Entry 8TDL (electron microscopy, 3.60 A resolution); this record covers chains A and B of the 7 polymer chains in the assembly.

[Chain A (and B)]
Name: Mechanosensitive ion channel protein 10
Organism: Arabidopsis thaliana
Notes: chain B of this document is another copy of the same molecule, construct and numbering; everything in this record applies to it too
UniProt: Q9LYG9 (MSL10_ARATH); residues 1-734 here = UniProt positions 1-734
Sequence (741 residues; numbered 1 to 741; the number before each row is that of its first residue):
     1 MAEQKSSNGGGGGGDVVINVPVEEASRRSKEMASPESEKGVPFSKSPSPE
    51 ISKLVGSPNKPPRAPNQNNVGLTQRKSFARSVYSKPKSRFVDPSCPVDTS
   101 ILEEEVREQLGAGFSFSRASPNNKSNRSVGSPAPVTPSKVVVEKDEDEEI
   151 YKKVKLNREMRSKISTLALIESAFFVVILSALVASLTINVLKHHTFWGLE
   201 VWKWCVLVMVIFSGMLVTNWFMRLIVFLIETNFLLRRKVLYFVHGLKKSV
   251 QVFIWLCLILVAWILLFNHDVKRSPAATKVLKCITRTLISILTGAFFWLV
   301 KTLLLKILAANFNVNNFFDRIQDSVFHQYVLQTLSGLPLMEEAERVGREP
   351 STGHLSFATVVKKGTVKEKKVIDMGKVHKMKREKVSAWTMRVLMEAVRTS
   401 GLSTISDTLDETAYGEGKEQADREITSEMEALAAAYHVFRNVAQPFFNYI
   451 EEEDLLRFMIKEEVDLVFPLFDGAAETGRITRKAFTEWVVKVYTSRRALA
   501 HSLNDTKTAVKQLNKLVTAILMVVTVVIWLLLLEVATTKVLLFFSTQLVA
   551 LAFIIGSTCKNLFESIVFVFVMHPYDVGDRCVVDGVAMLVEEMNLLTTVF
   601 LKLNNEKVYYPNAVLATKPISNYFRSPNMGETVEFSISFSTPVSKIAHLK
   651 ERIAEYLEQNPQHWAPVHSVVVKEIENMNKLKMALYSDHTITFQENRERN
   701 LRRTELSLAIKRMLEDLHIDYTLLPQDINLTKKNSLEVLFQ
Disordered / not traced: 1-165, 180-187, 313-506, 732-741
Construct notes: expression tag (735-741)
Swiss-Prot annotation at these positions:
  - modified residue (Phosphoserine): Ser34, Ser128, Ser131

[Chain A / chain B interface]
Residue-residue contacts (59; chain A residue first):
  Val527(A) with Phe543(B), hydrophobic
  Ile528(A) with Phe543(B), hydrophobic
  Gly556(A) with Phe553(B)
  Ser557(A) with Phe553(B)
  Cys559(A) with Ile554(B), hydrophobic
  Phe563(A) with Thr558(B)
  Met572(A) with Thr597(B)
  Ala616(A) with Pro611(B)
  Thr617(A) with Val614(B)
  Pro619(A) with Tyr610(B), hydrophobic
  Ile620(A) with Val608(B); Tyr609(B), hydrogen bond (backbone-backbone)
  Ser621(A) with Glu606(B), hydrogen bond; Lys607(B); Val608(B)
  Asn622(A) with Lys607(B), hydrogen bond (backbone-backbone)
  Tyr623(A) with Glu606(B)
  Arg625(A) with Lys607(B), hydrogen bond (backbone-side chain); Tyr609(B)
  Ser626(A) with Asn605(B); Lys607(B)
  Pro627(A) with Asn605(B)
  Asn628(A) with Asn605(B), hydrogen bond (backbone-side chain)
  Met629(A) with Asn604(B)
  Gly630(A) with Asn604(B), hydrogen bond (backbone-backbone)
  Phe639(A) with Lys711(B); Glu715(B)
  Thr641(A) with Lys711(B)
  Val643(A) with Lys711(B)
  His668(A) with Arg697(B), hydrogen bond (backbone-side chain)
  Ser669(A) with Arg697(B)
  Val671(A) with Asn700(B); Thr704(B)
  Val672(A) with Thr704(B), hydrogen bond (backbone-side chain)
  Ile675(A) with Glu634(B)
  Asn677(A) with Ser636(B); Lys680(B), hydrogen bond; Tyr721(B)
  Met678(A) with Ile719(B); Asp720(B); Tyr721(B)
  Leu724(A) with Tyr721(B), hydrophobic; Leu723(B), hydrophobic
  Pro725(A) with Leu723(B)
  Gln726(A) with Leu723(B); Leu724(B), hydrogen bond (side chain-backbone); Pro725(B); Gln726(B)
  Asp727(A) with Pro725(B); Gln726(B), hydrogen bond (backbone-backbone)
  Ile728(A) with Gln726(B); Ile728(B), hydrophobic
  Asn729(A) with Gln726(B), hydrogen bond (backbone-backbone); Asp727(B); Ile728(B), hydrogen bond (backbone-backbone)
  Leu730(A) with Ile728(B)
  Thr731(A) with Ile728(B), hydrogen bond (backbone-backbone); Asn729(B); Leu730(B), hydrogen bond (backbone-backbone)
Also at the interface, not in a pair above, chain A (48 interface residues in all): Lys560, Glu564, Lys618, Ser640, Pro642, Ile646, Lys650, Val667, Val670, Phe693
Also at the interface, not in a pair above, chain B (43 interface residues in all): Ile555, Ser557, Leu596, Leu601, Lys602, Arg703, Glu705, Ser707, Leu708, Leu714

[Overview]
The interface between chain A and chain B involves 48 residues on one side and 43 on the other, with 15
hydrogen bonds. Among the polar pairs are Ser621(A)-Glu606(B), Arg625(A)-Lys607(B) and Asn628(A)-Asn605(B).
Chain A and chain B are both Mechanosensitive ion channel protein 10 (Arabidopsis thaliana); the structure,
Cryo-EM structure of the wild-type AtMSL10 in saposin, was determined by electron microscopy together with
8TDJ, 8TDK and 8TDM from the same study.
